PDB entry 7QUV | X-ray diffraction, 1.85 A resolution | chains A and C of the 3 polymer chains in the assembly

== Chain A ==
Name: Protein S100-A8
From: Homo sapiens
Reference sequence: P05109 (S10A8_HUMAN); residues 3-95 here correspond to UniProt positions 1-93 (UniProt number = residue number - 2)
Amino-acid sequence (95 residues; each row starts with the number of its first residue):
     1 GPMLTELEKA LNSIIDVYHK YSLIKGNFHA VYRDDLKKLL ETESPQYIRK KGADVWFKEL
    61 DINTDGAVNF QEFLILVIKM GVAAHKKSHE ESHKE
Unresolved in the structure: 1, 91-95
Differences from the reference sequence: expression tag (1-2); engineered mutation S44 (Cys42 in P05109)
Metal / ion sites: Ni2+: H19, H29 (shared with 4 residues of chain B); Na+: S22, K25, N27, A30; Ca2+: D61, N63, D65, A67, E72
UniProt features mapped onto this chain:
  - binding site (Zn(2+)): H19, H29, H85, H89
  - binding site (Ca(2+)): D35, D61, N63, D65, E72

== Chain C ==
Name: Peptide 3
Amino-acid sequence (18 residues; each row starts with the number of its first residue):
     2 RSPESVAFPM FQSHWYSG
Glycans and other covalent adducts: compound F3U linked to R2; amino group (NH2) linked to G19

== How chain A and chain C interact ==
Residue-residue contacts - 10 pairs, chain A then chain C:
  H85(A) - M11(C)
  K86(A) - M11(C)
  S88(A) - P4(C)
  S88(A) - E5(C)
  S88(A) - S6(C)  hydrogen bond (backbone-backbone)
  S88(A) - V7(C)  hydrogen bond (backbone-backbone)
  H89(A) - V7(C)
  H89(A) - F9(C)  hydrogen bond (side chain-backbone)
  H89(A) - P10(C)
  H89(A) - M11(C)  hydrogen bond (side chain-backbone)
Interface residues without a listed pair, chain A (5 interface residues in all): E90

== In short ==
Chain A and chain C form an interface of 5 and 7 residues respectively, with 4 hydrogen bonds. Polar pairs
include H89(A)-F9(C), H89(A)-M11(C) and S88(A)-S6(C). Covalently linked compound F3U: at R2(C). Amino group is
covalently linked to G19(C).
Here chain A is Protein S100-A8 (Homo sapiens) and chain C is Peptide 3. Entry 7QUV (Crystal structure of
human Calprotectin (S100A8/S100A9) in complex with Peptide 3) was determined by X-ray diffraction.
